1OEU - chain A; structure by X-ray diffraction, 2.50 A resolution.

== Chain A ==
Name: Protein-tyrosine phosphatase, non-receptor type 1
Source organism: Homo sapiens
Notes: EC 3.1.3.48; fragment: catalytic domain, residues 1-321
Reference sequence: P18031 (PTN1_HUMAN); residues 1-321 here = UniProt positions 1-321
Sequence (321 residues; each row starts with the number of its first residue):
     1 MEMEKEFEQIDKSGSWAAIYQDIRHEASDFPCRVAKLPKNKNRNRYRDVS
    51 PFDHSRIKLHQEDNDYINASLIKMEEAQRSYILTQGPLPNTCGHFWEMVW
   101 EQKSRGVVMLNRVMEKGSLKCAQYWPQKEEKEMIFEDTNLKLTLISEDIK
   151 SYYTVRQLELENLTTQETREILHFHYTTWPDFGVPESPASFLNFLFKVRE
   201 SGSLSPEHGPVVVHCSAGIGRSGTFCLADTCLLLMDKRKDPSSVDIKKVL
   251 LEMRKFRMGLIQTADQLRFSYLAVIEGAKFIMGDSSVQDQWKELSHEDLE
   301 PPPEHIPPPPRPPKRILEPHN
Disordered / not traced: 1, 283-321
Modified residues: Cys215 (3-sulfinoalanine; CSD)
Metal / ion sites: Mg2+ near Glu130 (its only coordinating residue here)
Curated features (UniProtKB/Swiss-Prot):
  - active site: Cys215 (Phosphocysteine intermediate)
  - binding site (substrate): Asp181, Cys215 to Arg221, Gln262
  - modified residue: Met1 (N-acetylmethionine), Tyr20 (Phosphotyrosine), Ser50 (Phosphoserine), Tyr66 (Phosphotyrosine), Cys215 (Cysteine persulfide), Ser242 (Phosphoserine), Ser243 (Phosphoserine)
  - cross-link: Cys215 to Ser216 (N,N-(cysteine-1,S-diyl)serine (Cys-Ser))

== In short ==
UniProt lists active-site residue Cys215 and 9 substrate-binding residues.
Chain A is Protein-tyrosine phosphatase, non-receptor type 1 (Homo sapiens); the structure, Oxidation state of
protein tyrosine phosphatase 1B, was determined by X-ray diffraction (same publication as 1OES, 1OET and
1OEV).
